Entry 3KXH (X-ray diffraction, 1.70 A resolution); this record covers chain A.

Chain A:
Name: Casein kinase II subunit alpha
From: Zea mays
Notes: EC 2.7.11.1; fragment: alpha subunit
Reference sequence: P28523 (CSK2A_MAIZE); residues 7-333 here correspond to UniProt positions 2-328 (UniProt number = residue number - 5)
Amino-acid sequence (327 residues; row label = number of the first residue in the row):
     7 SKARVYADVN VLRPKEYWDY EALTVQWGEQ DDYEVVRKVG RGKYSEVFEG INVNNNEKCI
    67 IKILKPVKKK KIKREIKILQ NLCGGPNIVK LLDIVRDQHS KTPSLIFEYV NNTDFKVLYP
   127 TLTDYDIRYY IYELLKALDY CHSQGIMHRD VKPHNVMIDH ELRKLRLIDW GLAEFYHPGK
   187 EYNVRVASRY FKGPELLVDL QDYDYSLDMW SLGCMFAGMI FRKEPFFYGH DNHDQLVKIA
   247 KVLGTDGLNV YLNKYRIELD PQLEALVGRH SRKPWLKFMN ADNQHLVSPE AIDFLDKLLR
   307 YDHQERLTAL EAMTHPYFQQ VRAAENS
Modified positions: C89 (s-hydroxycysteine; CSO)
Ligand contacts: K66 ([4,5,6,7-tetrabromo-2-(dimethylamino)-1H-benzimidazol-1-yl]acetic acid): G46, R47, G48, S51, V53, I66, K68, V95, F113, E114, V116, M163, I174, D175, W176
UniProt features mapped onto this chain:
  - active site: D156 (Proton acceptor)
  - binding site (ATP): V45 to V53, K68

Overview:
Ligands of chain A: compound K66. Curated annotation (UniProt) lists active-site residue D156 and 10
ATP-binding residues.
Chain A is Casein kinase II subunit alpha (Zea mays); the structure, Crystal structure of Z. mays CK2 kinase
alpha subunit in complex with the inhibitor (2-dymethylammino-4,5,6,7-tetrabromobenzoimidazol-1yl-acetic acid
..., was determined by X-ray diffraction, deposited together with 3PVG, 3KXG, 3KXM and 3KXN.
